6UXV - chains F and G of the 15 polymer chains in the assembly; structure by electron microscopy, 4.70 A resolution (low resolution: residue-level contacts below are approximate; hydrogen-bond / salt-bridge calls are withheld).

# Chain F (and G)
Name: SWI/SNF complex subunit SWI3
Source organism: Saccharomyces cerevisiae (strain ATCC 204508 / S288c)
Notes: chain G of this document is another copy of the same molecule, construct and numbering; everything in this record applies to it too
UniProtKB: P32591 (SWI3_YEAST); residue numbers follow UniProt; this construct covers 1-825
Chain sequence (825 residues; row label = number of the first residue in the row):
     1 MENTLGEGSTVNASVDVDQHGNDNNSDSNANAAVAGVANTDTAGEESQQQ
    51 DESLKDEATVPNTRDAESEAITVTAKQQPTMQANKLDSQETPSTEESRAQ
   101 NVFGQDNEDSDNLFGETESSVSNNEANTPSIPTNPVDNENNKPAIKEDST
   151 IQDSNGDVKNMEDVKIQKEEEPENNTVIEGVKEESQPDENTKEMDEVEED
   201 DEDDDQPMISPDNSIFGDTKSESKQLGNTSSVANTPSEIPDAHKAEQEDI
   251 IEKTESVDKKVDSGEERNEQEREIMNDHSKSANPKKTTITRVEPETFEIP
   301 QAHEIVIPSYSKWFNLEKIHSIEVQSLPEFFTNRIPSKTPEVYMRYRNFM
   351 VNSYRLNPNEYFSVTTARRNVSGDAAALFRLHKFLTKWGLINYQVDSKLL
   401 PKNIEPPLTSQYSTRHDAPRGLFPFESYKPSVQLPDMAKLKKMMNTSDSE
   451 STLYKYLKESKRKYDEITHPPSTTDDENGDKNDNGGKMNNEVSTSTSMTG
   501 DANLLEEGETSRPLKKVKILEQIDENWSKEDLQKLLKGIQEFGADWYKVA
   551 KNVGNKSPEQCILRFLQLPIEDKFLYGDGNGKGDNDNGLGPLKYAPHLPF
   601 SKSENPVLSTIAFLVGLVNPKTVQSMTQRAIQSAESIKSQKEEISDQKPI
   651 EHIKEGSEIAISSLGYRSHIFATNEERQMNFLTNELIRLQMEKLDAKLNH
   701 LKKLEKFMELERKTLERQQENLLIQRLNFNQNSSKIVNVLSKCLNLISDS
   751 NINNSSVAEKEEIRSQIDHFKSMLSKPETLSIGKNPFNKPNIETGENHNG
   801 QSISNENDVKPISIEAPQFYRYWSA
Not modelled in the structure: 1-522, 574-596, 751-764, 781-825 (chain G: 1-516, 577-608, 656-676, 750-762, 780-825)
UniProt features mapped onto this chain:
  - region: Leu694 to Leu722 (Leucine-zipper)
  - modified residue: Ser88 (Phosphoserine), Ser185 (Phosphoserine), Thr235 (Phosphothreonine), Ser657 (Phosphoserine)
  - mutagenesis: Asp374 (D374A: Loss of DNA-binding), Lys383 (K383D: Loss of DNA-binding; when associated with D-387), Lys387 (K387D: Loss of DNA-binding; when associated with D-383), Asn392 (N392A: Loss of DNA-binding)

# How chain F and chain G interact
Contacting residue pairs (37; chain F residue first):
  Pro599(F) - Tyr576(G)
  Pro599(F) - Ser609(G)
  Arg629(F) - Ser645(G)
  Ile659(F) - Ser633(G)
  Ile659(F) - Ala634(G)
  Ser663(F) - Glu642(G)
  Leu664(F) - Glu642(G)
  Leu664(F) - Ser645(G)
  Arg667(F) - Ser639(G)
  Arg667(F) - Glu642(G)
  Arg667(F) - Glu643(G)
  Arg667(F) - Asp646(G)
  Phe671(F) - Asp646(G)
  Glu675(F) - Gln678(G)
  Met679(F) - Gln678(G)
  Met679(F) - Met679(G)
  Leu686(F) - Gln690(G)
  Lys693(F) - Lys693(G)
  Lys693(F) - Lys697(G)
  His700(F) - Lys697(G)
  Glu711(F) - Glu711(G)
  Glu711(F) - Leu715(G)
  Thr714(F) - Leu715(G)
  Leu715(F) - Leu715(G)
  Gln718(F) - Leu715(G)
  Gln718(F) - Gln718(G)
  Gln718(F) - Gln719(G)
  Asn721(F) - Leu722(G)
  Leu722(F) - Leu722(G)
  Gln725(F) - Arg726(G)
  Phe729(F) - Phe729(G)
  Lys735(F) - Ile763(G)
  Ile736(F) - Ile736(G)
  Lys742(F) - Phe770(G)
  Leu746(F) - Met773(G)
  Leu746(F) - Leu774(G)
  Leu746(F) - Pro777(G)
Other interface residues (no listed pair), chain F (36 interface residues in all): His597, Glu655, Gly656, Tyr666, Leu682, Lys697, Leu704, Phe707, Asn732, Val739, Ile767, Glu778
Other interface residues (no listed pair), chain G (42 interface residues in all): Thr627, Arg629, Gln632, Glu635, Lys638, Gln640, Gln647, Ile650, Leu694, Leu704, Met708, Ser733, Lys735, Leu746, Gln766

# Overview
36 residues of chain F and 42 residues of chain G are in contact. From UniProt: 4 mutagenesis sites on chain
F.
Chain F and chain G are both SWI/SNF complex subunit SWI3 (Saccharomyces cerevisiae (strain ATCC 204508 /
S288c)); the structure, SWI/SNF Body Module, was determined by electron microscopy together with 6UXW from the
same study.
